PDB entry 1H8H | X-ray diffraction, 2.90 A resolution | chains F and G of the 7 polymer chains in the assembly

# Chain F
Name: Bovine mitochondrial F1-atpase
Organism: Bos taurus
Notes: EC 3.6.1.34
UniProtKB: P00829 (ATPB_BOVIN); the author numbering skips numbers that UniProt does not, so the offset changes along the chain: -4 to -1 = UniProt 47-50; 1-478 = UniProt 51-528
Sequence (482 residues; each row starts with the number of its first residue; note: 1 number in that range is skipped by the numbering (no residue carries it; nothing is unmodelled there); numbers below 1 keep their minus sign (Ala-4 is residue -4)):
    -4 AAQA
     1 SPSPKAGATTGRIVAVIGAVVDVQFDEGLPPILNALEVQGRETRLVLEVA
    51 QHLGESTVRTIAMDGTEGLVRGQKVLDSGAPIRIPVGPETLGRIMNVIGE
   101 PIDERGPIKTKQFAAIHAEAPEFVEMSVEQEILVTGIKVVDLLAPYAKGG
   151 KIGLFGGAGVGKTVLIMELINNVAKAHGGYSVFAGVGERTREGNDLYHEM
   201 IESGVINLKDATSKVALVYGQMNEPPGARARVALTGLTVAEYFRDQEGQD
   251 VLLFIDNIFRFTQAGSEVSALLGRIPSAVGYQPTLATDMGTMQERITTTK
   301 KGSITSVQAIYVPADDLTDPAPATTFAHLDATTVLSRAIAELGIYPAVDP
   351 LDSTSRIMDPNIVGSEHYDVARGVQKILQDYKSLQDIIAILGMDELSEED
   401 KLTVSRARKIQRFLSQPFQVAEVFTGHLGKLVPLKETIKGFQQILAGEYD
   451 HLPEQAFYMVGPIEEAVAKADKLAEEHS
Disordered / not traced: -4 to -1, 1-8, 475-478
Metal / ion sites: Mg2+: Thr163 (together with ATP)
Small-molecule neighbours: ATP (adenosine-5'-triphosphate): Gly157, Ala158, Gly159, Val160, Gly161, Lys162, Thr163, Val164, Glu188, Arg189, Tyr311, Tyr345, Phe418, Ala421, Phe424, Thr425
UniProt features mapped onto this chain:
  - binding site (ADP): Gly159, Val160, Gly161, Lys162, Thr163, Val164
  - binding site (ATP): Gly159, Gly161, Lys162, Thr163, Val164, Arg189
  - binding site (phosphate): Gly159, Val160, Gly161, Lys162, Thr163
  - binding site (Mg(2+)): Thr163, Glu188
  - modified residue: Lys74 (N6-acetyllysine), Lys111 (N6-acetyllysine), Lys148 (N6-acetyllysine), Lys209 (N6-acetyllysine), Lys214 (N6-acetyllysine), Thr262 (Phosphothreonine), Ser365 (Phosphoserine), Lys376 (N6-acetyllysine), Ser383 (Phosphoserine), Lys430 (N6-acetyllysine), Lys435 (N6-acetyllysine), Lys472 (N6-acetyllysine)
  - glycosylation: Ser56 (O-linked (GlcNAc) serine)

# Chain G
Name: Bovine mitochondrial F1-atpase
Organism: Bos taurus
Notes: EC 3.6.1.34
UniProtKB: P05631 (ATPG_BOVIN); residues 1-272 here correspond to UniProt positions 26-297 (UniProt number = residue number + 25)
Sequence (272 residues; each row starts with the number of its first residue):
     1 ATLKDITRRLKSIKNIQKITKSMKMVAAAKYARAERELKPARVYGVGSLA
    51 LYEKADIKTPEDKKKHLIIGVSSDRGLCGAIHSSVAKQMKSEAANLAAAG
   101 KEVKIIGVGDKIRSILHRTHSDQFLVTFKEVGRRPPTFGDASVIALELLN
   151 SGYEFDEGSIIFNRFRSVISYKTEEKPIFSLDTISSAESMSIYDDIDADV
   201 LRNYQEYSLANIIYYSLKESTTSEQSARMTAMDNASKNASEMIDKLTLTF
   251 NRTRQAVITKELIEIISGAAAL
Disordered / not traced: 45-76, 91-208
Differences from the reference sequence: engineered mutation Val43 (Ile68 in P05631)
UniProt features mapped onto this chain:
  - modified residue: Lys14 (N6-acetyllysine), Lys24 (N6-succinyllysine), Lys30 (N6-acetyllysine), Lys90 (N6-acetyllysine), Ser121 (Phosphoserine), Lys129 (N6-acetyllysine), Lys172 (N6-acetyllysine), Lys245 (N6-succinyllysine)

# Interface between chain F and chain G
Residue-residue contacts (11; chain F residue first):
  Ile275(F) with Ala271(G), hydrophobic
  Ala389(F) with Asn238(G), hydrogen bond (backbone-side chain); Met242(G), hydrophobic
  Ile390(F) with Ala235(G); Asn238(G), hydrogen bond (backbone-side chain); Ala239(G), hydrophobic; Met242(G), hydrophobic
  Leu391(F) with Ala235(G), hydrophobic
  Asp394(F) with Gly79(G)
  Glu395(F) with Leu77(G)
  Glu398(F) with Lys87(G), salt bridge
Interface residues without a listed pair, chain F (8 interface residues in all): Lys401
Interface residues without a listed pair, chain G (11 interface residues in all): Ile16, Ala80, Ser83

# Overview
Chain F and chain G form an interface of 8 and 11 residues respectively, with 2 hydrogen bonds and 1 salt
bridge. Polar pairs include Glu398(F)-Lys87(G), Ala389(F)-Asn238(G) and Ile390(F)-Asn238(G). Bound to chain F:
ATP.
Here chain F is Bovine mitochondrial F1-atpase and chain G is Bovine mitochondrial F1-atpase, both from Bos
taurus. Entry 1H8H (Bovine mitochondrial F1-ATPase crystallised in the presence of 5mm AMPPNP) was determined
by X-ray diffraction.
